PDB entry 1K73 | X-ray diffraction, 3.01 A resolution | chains A and 4 of the 30 polymer chains in the assembly

# Chain A
Molecule: 23S RRNA
From: Haloarcula marismortui
Sequence (2922 nucleotides; numbered 2 to 2923; the number before each row is that of its first residue):
     2 UUGGCUACUA UGCCAGCUGG UGGAUUGCUC GGCUCAGGCG CUGAUGAAGG ACGUGCCAAG
    62 CUGCGAUAAG CCAUGGGGAG CCGCACGGAG GCGAAGAACC AUGGAUUUCC GAAUGAGAAU
   122 CUCUCUAACA AUUGCUUCGC GCAAUGAGGA ACCCCGAGAA CUGAAACAUC UCAGUAUCGG
   182 GAGGAACAGA AAACGCAAUG UGAUGUCGUU AGUAACCGCG AGUGAACGCG AUACAGCCCA
   242 AACCGAAGCC CUCACGGGCA AUGUGGUGUC AGGGCUACCU CUCAUCAGCC GACCGUCUCG
   302 ACGAAGUCUC UUGGAACAGA GCGUGAUACA GGGUGACAAC CCCGUACUCG AGACCAGUAC
   362 GACGUGCGGU AGUGCCAGAG UAGCGGGGGU UGGAUAUCCC UCGCGAAUAA CGCAGGCAUC
   422 GACUGCGAAG GCUAAACACA ACCUGAGACC GAUAGUGAAC AAGUAGUGUG AACGAACGCU
   482 GCAAAGUACC CUCAGAAGGG AGGCGAAAUA GAGCAUGAAA UCAGUUGGCG AUCGAGCGAC
   542 AGGGCAUACA AGGUCCCUCG ACGAAUGACC GACGCGCGAG CGUCCAGUAA GACUCACGGG
   602 AAGCCGAUGU UCUGUCGUAC GUUUUGAAAA ACGAGCCAGG GAGUGUGUCU GCAUGGCAAG
   662 UCUAACCGGA GUAUCCGGGG AGGCACAGGG AAACCGACAU GGCCGCAGGG CUUUGCCCGA
   722 GGGCCGCCGU CUUCAAGGGC GGGGAGCCAU GUGGACACGA CCCGAAUCCG GACGAUCUAC
   782 GCAUGGACAA GAUGAAGCGU GCCGAAAGGC ACGUGGAAGU CUGUUAGAGU UGGUGUCCUA
   842 CAAUACCCUC UCGUGAUCUA UGUGUAGGGG UGAAAGGCCC AUCGAGUCCG GCAACAGCUG
   902 GUUCCAAUCG AAACAUGUCG AAGCAUGACC UCCGCCGAGG UAGUCUGUGA GGUAGAGCGA
   962 CCGAUUGGUG UGUCCGCCUC CGAGAGGAGU CGGCACACCU GUCAAACUCC AAACUUACAG
  1022 ACGCCGUUUG ACGCGGGGAU UCCGGUGCGC GGGGUAAGCC UGUGUACCAG GAGGGGAACA
  1082 ACCCAGAGAU AGGUUAAGGU CCCCAAGUGU GGAUUAAGUG UAAUCCUCUG AAGGUGGUCU
  1142 CGAGCCCUAG ACAGCCGGGA GGUGAGCUUA GAAGCAGCUA CCCUCUAAGA AAAGCGUAAC
  1202 AGCUUACCGG CCGAGGUUUG AGGCGCCCAA AAUGAUCGGG ACUCAAAUCC ACCACCGAGA
  1262 CCUGUCCGUA CCACUCAUAC UGGUAAUCGA GUAGAUUGGC GCUCUAAUUG GAUGGAAGUA
  1322 GGGGUGAAAA CUCCUAUGGA CCGAUUAGUG ACGAAAAUCC UGGCCAUAGU AGCAGCGAUA
  1382 GUCGGGUGAG AACCCCGACG GCCUAAUGGA UAAGGGUUCC UCAGCACUGC UGAUCAGCUG
  1442 AGGGUUAGCC GGUCCUAAGU CAUACCGCAA CUCGACUAUG ACGAAAUGGG AAACGGGUUA
  1502 AUAUUCCCGU GCCACUAUGC AGUGAAAGUU GACGCCCUGG GGUCGAUCAC GCUGGGCAUU
  1562 CGCCCAGUCG AACCGUCCAA CUCCGUGGAA GCCGUAAUGG CAGGAAGCGG ACGAACGGCG
  1622 GCAUAGGGAA ACGUGAUUCA ACCUGGGGCC CAUGAAAAGA CGAGCAUAGU GUCCGUACCG
  1682 AGAACCGACA CAGGUGUCCA UGGCGGCGAA AGCCAAGGCC UGUCGGGAGC AACCAACGUU
  1742 AGGGAAUUCG GCAAGUUAGU CCCGUACCUU CGGAAGAAGG GAUGCCUGCU CCGGAACGGA
  1802 GCAGGUCGCA GUGACUCGGA AGCUCGGACU GUCUAGUAAC AACAUAGGUG ACCGCAAAUC
  1862 CGCAAGGACU CGUACGGUCA CUGAAUCCUG CCCAGUGCAG GUAUCUGAAC ACCUCGUACA
  1922 AGAGGACGAA GGACCUGUCA ACGGCGGGGG UAACUAUGAC CCUCUUAAGG UAGCGUAGUA
  1982 CCUUGCCGCA UCAGUAGCGG CUUGCAUGAA UGGAUUAACC AGAGCUUCAC UGUCCCAACG
  2042 UUGGGCCCGG UGAACUGUAC AUUCCAGUGC GGAGUCUGGA GACACCCAGG GGGAAGCGAA
  2102 GACCCUAUGG AGCUUUACUG CAGGCUGUCG CUGAGACGUG GUCGCCGAUG UGCAGCAUAG
  2162 GUAGGAGACA CUACACAGGU ACCCGCGCUA GCGGGCCACC GAGUCAACAG UGAAAUACUA
  2222 CCCGUCGGUG ACUGCGACUC UCACUCCGGG AGGAGGACAC CGAUAGCCGG GCAGUUUGAC
  2282 UGGGGCGGUA CGCGCUCGAA AAGAUAUCGA GCGCGCCCUA UGGCUAUCUC AGCCGGGACA
  2342 GAGACCCGGC GAAGAGUGCA AGAGCAAAAG AUAGCUUGAC AGUGUUCUUC CCAACGAGGA
  2402 ACGCUGACGC GAAAGCGUGG UCUAGCGAAC CAAUUAGCCU GCUUGAUGCG GGCAAUUGAU
  2462 GACAGAAAAG CUACCCUAGG GAUAACAGAG UCGUCACUCG CAAGAGCACA UAUCGACCGA
  2522 GUGGCUUGCU ACCUCGAUGU CGGUUCCCUC CAUCCUGCCC GUGCAGAAGC GGGCAAGGGU
  2582 GAGGUUGUUC GCCUAUUAAA GGAGGUCGUG AGCUGGGUUU AGACCGUCGU GAGACAGGUC
  2642 GGCUGCUAUC UACUGGGUGU GUAAUGGUGU CUGACAAGAA CGACCGUAUA GUACGAGAGG
  2702 AACUACGGUU GGUGGCCACU GGUGUACCGG UUGUUCGAGA GAGCACGUGC CGGGUAGCCA
  2762 CGCCACACGG GGUAAGAGCU GAACGCAUCU AAGCUCGAAA CCCACUUGGA AAAGAGACAC
  2822 CGCCGAGGUC CCGCGUACAA GACGCGGUCG AUAGACUCGG GGUGUGCGCG UCGAGGUAAC
  2882 GAGACGUUAA GCCCACGAGC ACUAACAGAC CAAAGCCAUC AU
Disordered / not traced: 2-9, 126-127, 715, 971-998, 1560, 1952-1963, 2137-2236, 2339-2343, 2665-2666, 2915-2923
Differences from the reference sequence: conflict C560 (U3155 in 3377779)
Ion coordination: Mg2+ site 1 near G28 (its only coordinating residue here); Na+ site 1: C40, G41, C443; Na+ site 2: G56, A59, G61; Na+ site 3 near U108 (its only coordinating residue here); Mg2+ site 2 near U115 (its only coordinating residue here); Na+ site 4: C141, G142; Na+ site 5 near U146 (its only coordinating residue here); Mg2+ site 3: C162, U2276; K+ site 1: C162, U163, U172; Mg2+ site 4: A165, A167, C168; Na+ site 6: A165, A166, A167; Mg2+ site 5: A166, G219; 64 more Na+ sites not listed; 97 more Mg2+ sites not listed; 1 more K+ sites not listed
Ligand contacts: anisomycin (ANM): G2102, G2482, A2486, C2487, A2488, U2535, A2538, U2539, G2540, U2541, U2620

# Chain 4
Protein: Ribosomal protein L44E
From: Haloarcula marismortui
Reference sequence: P32411 (RL44_HALMA); residue numbers follow UniProt; this construct covers 1-92
Sequence (92 residues; row label = number of the first residue in the row):
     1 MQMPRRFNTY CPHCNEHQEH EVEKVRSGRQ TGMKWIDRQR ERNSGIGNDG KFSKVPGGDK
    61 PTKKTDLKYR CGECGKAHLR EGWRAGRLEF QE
Ion coordination: Cd2+: Cys11, Cys14, Cys71, Cys74; Mg2+: Gly45, Gly47, Asp49

# How chain A and chain 4 interact
Residue-residue contacts (124):
  A169(A) - Asn48(4)  hydrogen bond to the sugar
  U170(A) - Asn48(4)  sugar contact
  U170(A) - Gly50(4)  hydrogen bond to the sugar
  C218(A) - Trp35(4)  phosphate contact
  C218(A) - Gln39(4)  hydrogen bond to the phosphate
  C218(A) - Asn43(4)  hydrogen bond to the phosphate
  G219(A) - Gln39(4)  hydrogen bond to the phosphate
  G219(A) - Lys51(4)  phosphate contact
  G219(A) - Lys54(4)  hydrogen bond to the sugar
  C220(A) - Trp35(4)  base contact
  C220(A) - Lys51(4)  salt bridge to the phosphate
  G389(A) - Ile46(4)  phosphate contact
  G390(A) - Gly45(4)  phosphate contact
  G390(A) - Ile46(4)  hydrogen bond to the phosphate
  A395(A) - Trp35(4)  sugar contact
  A395(A) - Arg42(4)  hydrogen bond to the phosphate
  U396(A) - Trp35(4)  phosphate contact
  U396(A) - Arg38(4)  salt bridge to the phosphate
  U396(A) - Arg42(4)  salt bridge to the phosphate
  C735(A) - Asn15(4)  hydrogen bond to the base
  A1922(A) - Met33(4)  base contact
  G1923(A) - Thr31(4)  hydrogen bond to the sugar
  G1923(A) - Gly32(4)  sugar contact
  G1923(A) - Met33(4)  sugar contact
  A1924(A) - Arg29(4)  phosphate contact
  A1924(A) - Gln30(4)  sugar contact
  G1925(A) - Arg29(4)  salt bridge to the phosphate
  U2120(A) - Asn48(4)  hydrogen bond to the sugar
  U2120(A) - Ser53(4)  phosphate contact
  G2121(A) - Gly47(4)  hydrogen bond to the phosphate
  G2121(A) - Asn48(4)  phosphate contact
  G2121(A) - Ser53(4)  hydrogen bond to the phosphate
  C2122(A) - Ile46(4)  phosphate contact
  C2122(A) - Gly47(4)  hydrogen bond to the phosphate
  G2316(A) - Pro61(4)  sugar contact
  C2317(A) - Pro61(4)  phosphate contact
  C2317(A) - Thr62(4)  hydrogen bond to the phosphate
  C2317(A) - Arg84(4)  salt bridge to the phosphate
  C2318(A) - Ala85(4)  phosphate contact
  C2318(A) - Gly86(4)  hydrogen bond to the phosphate
  C2319(A) - Met1(4)  hydrogen bond to the phosphate
  U2320(A) - Met1(4)  phosphate contact
  U2320(A) - Gln2(4)  hydrogen bond to the phosphate
  U2320(A) - Met3(4)  base contact
  U2320(A) - Pro4(4)  sugar contact
  U2320(A) - Gln91(4)  hydrogen bond to the sugar
  A2321(A) - Gln91(4)  hydrogen bond to the phosphate
  U2378(A) - Phe7(4)  sugar contact
  U2378(A) - Asn8(4)  hydrogen bond to the phosphate
  G2379(A) - Thr9(4)  hydrogen bond to the phosphate
  G2379(A) - His17(4)  salt bridge to the phosphate
  A2380(A) - Met1(4)  base contact
  A2380(A) - Trp83(4)  base contact
  C2381(A) - Thr9(4)  sugar contact
  C2381(A) - Tyr10(4)  sugar contact
  C2381(A) - Arg80(4)  hydrogen bond to the sugar
  A2382(A) - Tyr10(4)  sugar contact
  A2382(A) - Pro12(4)  sugar contact
  A2382(A) - Arg80(4)  salt bridge to the phosphate
  G2407(A) - Tyr10(4)  hydrogen bond to the sugar
  G2407(A) - Asn15(4)  hydrogen bond to the sugar
  A2408(A) - Tyr10(4)  sugar contact
  A2408(A) - Asn15(4)  sugar contact
  A2408(A) - Glu16(4)  sugar contact
  A2408(A) - His17(4)  hydrogen bond to the sugar
  C2409(A) - His17(4)  hydrogen bond to the sugar
  C2427(A) - Lys60(4)  base contact
  C2427(A) - Arg84(4)  salt bridge to the phosphate
  G2428(A) - Lys60(4)  hydrogen bond to the base
  G2428(A) - Lys64(4)  salt bridge to the phosphate
  G2428(A) - Arg84(4)  salt bridge to the phosphate
  C2431(A) - Lys51(4)  sugar contact
  C2432(A) - Ile36(4)  phosphate contact
  A2433(A) - Gln30(4)  hydrogen bond to the sugar
  A2433(A) - Lys34(4)  phosphate contact
  A2434(A) - Ser27(4)  sugar contact
  A2434(A) - Gly28(4)  hydrogen bond to the sugar
  A2434(A) - Lys34(4)  phosphate contact
  U2435(A) - Val25(4)  sugar contact
  U2435(A) - Arg26(4)  sugar contact
  U2435(A) - Gly28(4)  phosphate contact
  U2435(A) - Lys68(4)  hydrogen bond to the phosphate
  U2435(A) - Leu79(4)  base contact
  U2436(A) - Lys68(4)  salt bridge to the phosphate
  U2436(A) - Arg70(4)  salt bridge to the phosphate
  U2436(A) - Ala77(4)  hydrogen bond to the sugar
  U2436(A) - His78(4)  sugar contact
  U2436(A) - Leu79(4)  sugar contact
  A2437(A) - His13(4)  sugar contact
  A2437(A) - Arg70(4)  salt bridge to the phosphate
  A2437(A) - Lys76(4)  phosphate contact
  A2437(A) - Ala77(4)  hydrogen bond to the phosphate
  G2438(A) - Lys76(4)  salt bridge to the phosphate
  C2450(A) - Met33(4)  phosphate contact
  G2451(A) - Thr31(4)  hydrogen bond to the phosphate
  G2451(A) - Met33(4)  phosphate contact
  G2451(A) - Lys34(4)  salt bridge to the phosphate
  G2451(A) - Trp35(4)  phosphate contact
  G2451(A) - Arg38(4)  hydrogen bond to the sugar
  G2452(A) - Lys34(4)  salt bridge to the phosphate
  G2452(A) - Trp35(4)  hydrogen bond to the phosphate
  A2456(A) - Leu79(4)  base contact
  U2457(A) - Arg80(4)  hydrogen bond to the sugar
  U2457(A) - Glu81(4)  phosphate contact
  U2457(A) - Gly82(4)  phosphate contact
  U2458(A) - Lys64(4)  phosphate contact
  U2458(A) - Thr65(4)  sugar contact
  U2458(A) - Asp66(4)  sugar contact
  U2458(A) - Gly82(4)  hydrogen bond to the phosphate
  G2459(A) - Lys63(4)  hydrogen bond to the phosphate
  G2459(A) - Lys64(4)  hydrogen bond to the phosphate
  A2460(A) - Gly58(4)  sugar contact
  A2460(A) - Asp59(4)  phosphate contact
  A2460(A) - Lys60(4)  hydrogen bond to the phosphate
  A2460(A) - Lys63(4)  salt bridge to the phosphate
  U2461(A) - Gly58(4)  phosphate contact
  U2461(A) - Asp59(4)  hydrogen bond to the phosphate
  U2461(A) - Lys60(4)  phosphate contact
  G2462(A) - Lys60(4)  hydrogen bond to the base
  G2462(A) - Pro61(4)  base contact
  A2468(A) - Asn48(4)  base contact
  A2468(A) - Gly50(4)  hydrogen bond to the base
  A2468(A) - Ser53(4)  base contact
  A2468(A) - Lys54(4)  salt bridge to the phosphate
Also at the interface, not in a pair above, chain A (53 interface residues in all): G2426
Also at the interface, not in a pair above, chain 4 (61 interface residues in all): Asp49

# In short
The interface between chain A and chain 4 involves 53 residues on one side and 61 on the other, with 44
hydrogen bonds and 18 salt bridges. Polar contacts include C735(A)-Asn15(4), G2428(A)-Lys60(4) and
G2462(A)-Lys60(4). Bound to chain A: anisomycin.
Here chain A is 23S RRNA and chain 4 is Ribosomal protein L44E, both from Haloarcula marismortui. Entry 1K73
(Co-crystal Structure of Anisomycin Bound to the 50S Ribosomal Subunit) was determined by X-ray diffraction
(same publication as 1KC8, 1N8R and 1NJI).
